4YVS - chains K and L of the 15 polymer chains in the assembly; structure by X-ray diffraction, 3.65 A resolution.

== Chain K ==
Name: Capsid protein VP3
Organism: Enterovirus A71
UniProt: F6KTB0 (F6KTB0_9ENTO); residues 1-242 here correspond to UniProt positions 324-565 (UniProt number = residue number + 323)
Amino-acid sequence (242 residues; each row starts with the number of its first residue):
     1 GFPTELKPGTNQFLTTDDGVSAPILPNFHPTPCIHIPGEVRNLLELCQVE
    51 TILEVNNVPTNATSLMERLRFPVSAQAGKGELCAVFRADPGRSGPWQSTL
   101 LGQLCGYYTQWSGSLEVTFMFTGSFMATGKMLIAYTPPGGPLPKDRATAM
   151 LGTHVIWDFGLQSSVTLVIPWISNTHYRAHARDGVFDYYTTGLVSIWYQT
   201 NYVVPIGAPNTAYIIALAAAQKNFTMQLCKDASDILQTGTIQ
Disordered / not traced: 177-189, 238-242
Sequence notes: engineered mutation Gln227 (Lys550 in F6KTB0)

== Chain L ==
Name: Capsid protein VP0
Organism: Enterovirus A71
UniProt: F6KTB0 (F6KTB0_9ENTO); residues -68 to 254 here correspond to UniProt positions 1-323 (UniProt number = residue number + 69)
Amino-acid sequence (323 residues; row label = number of the first residue in the row; numbers below 1 keep their minus sign (Met-68 is residue -68)):
   -68 MGSQVSTQRSGSHENSNSATEGSTINYTTINYYKDSYAATAGKQSLKQDP
   -18 DKFANPVKDIFTEMAAPLKSPSAEACGYSDRVAQLTIGNSTITTQEAANI
    32 IVGYGEWPSYCSDSDATAVDKPTRPDVSVNRFYTLDTKLWEKSSKGWYWK
    82 FPDVLTETGVFGQNAQFHYLYRSGFCIHVQCNASKFHQGALLVAVLPEYV
   132 IGTVAGGTGTEDSHPPYKQTQPGADGFELQHPYVLDAGIPISQLTVCPHQ
   182 WINLRTNNCATIIVPYINALPFDSALNHCNFGLLVVPISPLDYDQGATPV
   232 IPITITLAPMCSEFAGLRQAVTQ
Disordered / not traced: -68 to 18, 250-254

== Chain K / chain L interface ==
Residue-residue contacts (63; chain K residue first):
  Ile34(K) with Asp46(L); Ala200(L)
  His35(K) with Glu37(L), salt bridge
  Ile36(K) with Asn199(L); Ala200(L), hydrophobic
  Pro37(K) with Glu37(L)
  Gly38(K) with Tyr35(L)
  Val49(K) with Val177(L), hydrophobic
  Glu50(K) with Thr176(L), hydrogen bond (backbone-side chain)
  Thr51(K) with Ser173(L); Gln174(L); Thr176(L)
  Ile52(K) with Ser173(L), hydrogen bond (backbone-backbone)
  Glu54(K) with Tyr164(L), hydrogen bond
  Leu65(K) with Tyr164(L)
  Met66(K) with Pro163(L); Tyr164(L), hydrogen bond (side chain-backbone); Val217(L), hydrophobic; Pro218(L); Ile219(L), hydrophobic
  Leu69(K) with Ile172(L), hydrophobic; Ile219(L), hydrophobic
  Ser98(K) with Ser173(L), hydrogen bond (backbone-side chain); Gln174(L), hydrogen bond (backbone-side chain)
  Thr99(K) with Gln174(L), hydrogen bond (backbone-side chain)
  Leu100(K) with Gln174(L)
  Gln103(K) with Gln174(L), hydrogen bond
  Met120(K) with Trp182(L), hydrophobic; Asn184(L)
  Phe121(K) with Asn184(L), hydrogen bond (backbone-side chain); Arg186(L)
  Thr122(K) with Gln119(L); Gly120(L); Ala121(L); Asn184(L); Ser220(L), hydrogen bond
  Gly123(K) with Gln119(L); Arg186(L)
  Ser124(K) with Phe117(L); His118(L); Gln119(L), hydrogen bond (backbone-side chain); Arg186(L), hydrogen bond (backbone-side chain)
  Phe125(K) with Lys116(L), hydrogen bond (backbone-backbone); Arg186(L)
  Met126(K) with Phe117(L), hydrophobic
  Ala127(K) with Arg186(L)
  Phe159(K) with Arg186(L), hydrogen bond (backbone-side chain)
  Ser163(K) with Arg186(L); Thr187(L)
  Ile206(K) with Phe117(L)
  Gly207(K) with Phe117(L); Asp225(L)
  Ala208(K) with Asp225(L)
  Pro209(K) with Phe117(L); Gln119(L); Tyr224(L), hydrophobic; Asp225(L)
  Thr211(K) with Gln119(L), hydrogen bond (backbone-side chain)
  Ala212(K) with Gln119(L)
  Tyr213(K) with Ser220(L); Pro221(L), hydrophobic
  Ile215(K) with Trp182(L), hydrophobic
  Leu217(K) with Trp182(L)
Other interface residues (no listed pair), chain K (39 interface residues in all): Leu46, Arg70, Gln97
Other interface residues (no listed pair), chain L (34 interface residues in all): Tyr197, Ile198, Leu201, Pro202, Asp223

== In short ==
39 residues of chain K face 34 of chain L across their interface; the contacts include 15 hydrogen bonds and 1
salt bridge. Among the polar pairs are His35(K)-Glu37(L), Glu50(K)-Thr176(L) and Glu54(K)-Tyr164(L).
Here chain K is Capsid protein VP3 and chain L is Capsid protein VP0, both from Enterovirus A71. Entry 4YVS
(crystal structure of the virus-like particle of a c4 strain EV71) was determined by X-ray diffraction,
deposited together with 4YVW.
